PDB entry 7X37 | electron microscopy, 3.31 A resolution | chains L and B of the 5 polymer chains in the assembly

# Chain L
Protein: 2E6 light chain
Organism: Mus musculus
Sequence (107 residues; each row starts with the number of its first residue):
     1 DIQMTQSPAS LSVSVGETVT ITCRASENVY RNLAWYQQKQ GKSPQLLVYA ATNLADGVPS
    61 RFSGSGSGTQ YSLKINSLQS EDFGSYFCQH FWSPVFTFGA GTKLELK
Disulfide bonds: C23-C88

# Chain B
Protein: VP2
Organism: Coxsackievirus B1
UniProtKB: A0A2S0RQC2 (A0A2S0RQC2_9ENTO); residues 1-263 here correspond to UniProt positions 70-332 (UniProt number = residue number + 69)
Sequence (263 residues; row label = number of the first residue in the row):
     1 SPSAEECGYS DRVRSITLGN STITTQECAN VVVGYGVWPE YLKDNEATAE DQPTQPDVAT
    61 CRFYTLESVQ WMKNSAGWWW KLPDALSQMG LFGQNMQYHY LGRTGYTIHV QCNASKFHQG
   121 CLLVVCVPEA EMGCSNLNNT PEFSELSGGD SARMFTDTQV GESNAKKVQT AVWNAGMGVG
   181 VGNLTIFPHQ WINLRTNNSA TLVMPYINSV PMDNMFRHNN LTLMIIPFVP LNYSEGSSPY
   241 VPITVTIAPM CAEYNGLRLA SNQ
Unresolved in the structure: 1-13, 27-29, 43-50, 258-263

# How chain L and chain B interact
Pairs across the interface (12):
  Y30(L) - T158(B)
  R31(L) - D157(B)  hydrogen bond (side chain-backbone)
  R31(L) - T158(B)
  N32(L) - T158(B)
  N32(L) - Q159(B)
  N53(L) - N74(B)
  L54(L) - N74(B)
  D56(L) - M72(B)
  W92(L) - Q159(B)
  W92(L) - V160(B)
  W92(L) - G161(B)
  S93(L) - S163(B)
Also at the interface, not in a pair above, chain L (10 interface residues in all): Y49, P94
Also at the interface, not in a pair above, chain B (9 interface residues in all): N164

# Overview
Chain L and chain B form an interface of 10 and 9 residues respectively; the contacts include 1 hydrogen bond.
Its one hydrogen-bonded contact is R31(L)-D157(B).
Chain L is 2E6 light chain (Mus musculus) and chain B is VP2 (Coxsackievirus B1); the structure, Cryo-EM
structure of Coxsackievirus B1 A particle in complex with nAb 2E6 (CVB1-A:2E6), was determined by electron
microscopy together with 7X2G, 7X2I, 7X2O, 7X2T, 7X2W, 7X35 and 7 further entries from the same study.
